5ENT - chains A and F of the 6 polymer chains in the assembly; structure by X-ray diffraction, 2.50 A resolution.

[Chain A]
Molecule: Multidrug efflux pump subunit AcrB
Organism: Escherichia coli K-12
Reference sequence: P31224 (ACRB_ECOLI); residue numbers follow UniProt; this construct covers 39-329, 561-869
Chain sequence (609 residues; each row starts with the number of its first residue; note: 222 numbers in that range are skipped by the numbering (no residue carries them; nothing is unmodelled there)):
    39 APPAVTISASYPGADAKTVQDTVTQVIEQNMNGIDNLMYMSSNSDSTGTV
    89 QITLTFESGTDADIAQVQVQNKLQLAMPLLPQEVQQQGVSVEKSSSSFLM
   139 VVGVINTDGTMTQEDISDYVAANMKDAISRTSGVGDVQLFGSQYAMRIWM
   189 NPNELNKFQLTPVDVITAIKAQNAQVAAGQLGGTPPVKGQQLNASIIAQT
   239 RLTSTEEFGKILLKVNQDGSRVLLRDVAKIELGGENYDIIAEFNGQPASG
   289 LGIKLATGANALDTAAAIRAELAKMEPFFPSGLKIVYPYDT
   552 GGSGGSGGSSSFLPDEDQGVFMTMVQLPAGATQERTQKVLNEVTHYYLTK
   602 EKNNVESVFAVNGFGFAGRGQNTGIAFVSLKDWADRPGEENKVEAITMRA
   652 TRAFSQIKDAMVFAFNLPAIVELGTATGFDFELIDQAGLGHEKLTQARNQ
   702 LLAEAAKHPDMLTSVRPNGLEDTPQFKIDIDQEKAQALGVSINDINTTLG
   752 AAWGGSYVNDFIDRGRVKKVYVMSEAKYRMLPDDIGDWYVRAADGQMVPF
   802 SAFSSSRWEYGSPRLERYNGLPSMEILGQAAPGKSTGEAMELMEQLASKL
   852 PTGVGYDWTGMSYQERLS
Not modelled in the structure: 552-568, 669-675, 865-869
Differences from the reference sequence: linker (552-560)

[Chain F]
Molecule: DARPin
Organism: synthetic construct
Notes: antibody fragment or engineered binder
Chain sequence (169 residues; each row starts with the number of its first residue):
     1 MRGSHHHHHHGSDLGKKLLEAARAGRDDEVRILMANGADVNAADVVGWTP
    51 LHLAAYWGHLEIVEVLLKNGADVNAYDTLGSTPLHLAAHFGHLEIVEVLL
   101 KNGADVNAKDDNGITPLHLAANRGHLEIVEVLLKYGADVNAQDKFGKTAF
   151 DISINNGNEDLAEILQKLN
Not modelled in the structure: 1-4, 167-169

[Interface between chain A and chain F]
Pairs across the interface (28):
  Asp660(A) with Lys16(F)
  Asp723(A) with Arg23(F), hydrogen bond (backbone-side chain); Trp57(F)
  Phe727(A) with Leu79(F), hydrophobic
  Asp732(A) with Phe145(F)
  Glu734(A) with Lys147(F), salt bridge
  Ser802(A) with Lys144(F), hydrogen bond (backbone-side chain)
  Ala803(A) with Phe145(F)
  Ser805(A) with Lys144(F), hydrogen bond (backbone-side chain); Phe145(F)
  Ser806(A) with Asn112(F); Phe145(F)
  Ser807(A) with Leu79(F); Asn112(F), hydrogen bond (backbone-side chain)
  Arg808(A) with Leu79(F); His89(F)
  Trp809(A) with Val46(F), hydrophobic; Trp48(F); Asp77(F); Thr78(F), hydrogen bond; Leu79(F)
  Glu810(A) with Tyr56(F)
  Tyr811(A) with Arg23(F); Asp44(F); Trp48(F), hydrophobic; Leu53(F); Tyr56(F), hydrogen bond (backbone-side chain); Trp57(F), hydrophobic
Interface residues without a listed pair, chain A (19 interface residues in all): Glu722, Pro725, Lys735, Pro783, Phe804
Interface residues without a listed pair, chain F (17 interface residues in all): Ile114

[In short]
19 residues of chain A face 17 of chain F across their interface, with 6 hydrogen bonds and 1 salt bridge.
Polar contacts include Glu734(A)-Lys147(F), Asp723(A)-Arg23(F) and Ser802(A)-Lys144(F).
Chain A is Multidrug efflux pump subunit AcrB (Escherichia coli K-12) and chain F is DARPin (synthetic
construct); the structure, Minocycline bound structure of bacterial efflux pump, was determined by X-ray
diffraction (same publication as 5EN5, 5ENP, 5ENQ and 5ENS).
